4L9L - chains A and B of the 3 polymer chains in the assembly; structure by X-ray diffraction, 3.40 A resolution.

== Chain A ==
Name: Human MAIT TCR alpha chain
Organism: Homo sapiens
Notes: engineered mutation(s): T157C
Amino-acid sequence (208 residues; row label = number of the first residue in the row; note: 1 number in that range is skipped by the numbering (no residue carries it; nothing is unmodelled there); numbers below 1 keep their minus sign (Met-1 is residue -1)):
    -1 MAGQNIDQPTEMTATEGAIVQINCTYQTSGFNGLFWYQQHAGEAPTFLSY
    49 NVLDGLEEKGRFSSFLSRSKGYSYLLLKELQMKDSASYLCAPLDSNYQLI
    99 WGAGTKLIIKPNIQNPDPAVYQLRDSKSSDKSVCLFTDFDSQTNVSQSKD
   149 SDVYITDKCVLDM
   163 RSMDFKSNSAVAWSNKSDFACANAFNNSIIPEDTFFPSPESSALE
Not modelled in the structure: -1 to 2, 163-164, 202-207
Disulfides: Cys22-Cys88, Cys132-Cys183

== Chain B ==
Name: Human MAIT TCR beta chain
Organism: Homo sapiens
Notes: engineered mutation(s): S179C
Amino-acid sequence (252 residues; row label = number of the first residue in the row; note: 10 numbers in that range are skipped by the numbering (no residue carries them; nothing is unmodelled there); numbers below 1 keep their minus sign (Met-1 is residue -1)):
    -1 MANAGVTQTPKFRVLKTGQSMTLLCAQDMNHEYMYWYRQDPGMGLRLIHY
    49 SVGEGTTAKGEVPDGYNVSRLKKQNFLLGLESAAPSQTSVYFCASSYPPD
    99 GGNTIYFGEGSWLT
   123 VVEDLKNVFPPEVAVFEPSEAEISHTQKATLVCLATGFYPDHVELSWWVN
   173 GKEVHSGVCTDPQPLKEQPALNDSRYALSSRLRVSATFWQNPRNHFRCQV
   223 QFYGLSENDEWTQDRAKPVTQIVSAEAWGRADSAAALE
Not modelled in the structure: -1 to 1, 124-126, 254-260
Disulfides: Cys23-Cys91, Cys155-Cys220
Reported in the primary citation:
  - specificity-determining residues: Glu30, Tyr31

== How chain A and chain B interact ==
Inter-chain disulfides: Cys157(A)-Cys181(B)
Contacting residue pairs (75; chain A residue first):
  Phe33(A) - Thr102(B)
  Tyr35(A) - Thr102(B)
  Tyr35(A) - Ile103(B)  hydrogen bond (side chain-backbone)
  Gln37(A) - Gln37(B)  hydrogen bond
  Gln37(A) - Phe90(B)
  Gly40(A) - Trp110(B)
  Glu41(A) - Phe90(B)
  Ala42(A) - Phe90(B)  hydrophobic
  Ala42(A) - Gly106(B)
  Ala42(A) - Glu107(B)
  Pro43(A) - Phe105(B)
  Tyr48(A) - Gly100(B)
  Leu91(A) - Pro97(B)
  Tyr95(A) - Pro97(B)  hydrophobic
  Trp99(A) - Tyr35(B)  hydrogen bond
  Trp99(A) - Gly42(B)
  Trp99(A) - Leu43(B)
  Gly100(A) - Gly42(B)
  Ala101(A) - Gly40(B)
  Ala101(A) - Met41(B)
  Ala101(A) - Gly42(B)
  Asp115(A) - His147(B)  salt bridge
  Asp115(A) - Thr148(B)
  Tyr119(A) - Ser141(B)
  Tyr119(A) - Ala143(B)  hydrophobic
  Tyr119(A) - Glu144(B)
  Tyr119(A) - His147(B)
  Tyr119(A) - Thr148(B)
  Gln120(A) - Ser141(B)  hydrogen bond (backbone-side chain)
  Leu121(A) - Glu139(B)
  Leu121(A) - Pro140(B)
  Leu121(A) - Ser141(B)
  Leu121(A) - Val154(B)  hydrophobic
  Arg122(A) - Phe138(B)
  Arg122(A) - Glu139(B)  hydrogen bond (backbone-backbone)
  Arg122(A) - Arg252(B)
  Asp123(A) - Glu139(B)
  Ser124(A) - Ala136(B)
  Ser124(A) - Val137(B)  hydrogen bond (side chain-backbone)
  Ser124(A) - Phe138(B)
  Ser126(A) - Ala136(B)
  Ser127(A) - Ala136(B)
  Lys129(A) - Phe138(B)
  Val131(A) - Phe138(B)  hydrophobic
  Val131(A) - Leu156(B)  hydrophobic
  Leu133(A) - Glu144(B)
  Leu133(A) - Thr152(B)
  Asp136(A) - Thr148(B)
  Asp136(A) - Arg205(B)  salt bridge
  Tyr152(A) - Glu189(B)  hydrogen bond (side chain-backbone)
  Thr154(A) - Asp183(B)  hydrogen bond
  Thr154(A) - Leu187(B)
  Thr154(A) - Ser201(B)  hydrogen bond
  Thr154(A) - Arg203(B)
  Lys156(A) - Pro184(B)
  Cys157(A) - Cys181(B)  disulfide
  Cys157(A) - Thr182(B)
  Cys157(A) - Asp183(B)
  Cys157(A) - Arg203(B)  hydrogen bond
  Val158(A) - Cys181(B)
  Val158(A) - Thr182(B)  hydrogen bond (backbone-backbone)
  Val158(A) - Pro184(B)  hydrophobic
  Leu159(A) - Val180(B)
  Leu159(A) - Cys181(B)  hydrophobic
  Asp160(A) - His177(B)  salt bridge
  Asp160(A) - Val180(B)  hydrogen bond (backbone-backbone)
  Met161(A) - His177(B)
  Met165(A) - Ser178(B)
  Phe167(A) - Gly179(B)
  Ser169(A) - Arg205(B)  hydrogen bond
  Ser171(A) - Arg203(B)  hydrogen bond (backbone-side chain)
  Ala172(A) - Arg203(B)
  Val173(A) - Val154(B)  hydrophobic
  Val173(A) - Arg203(B)
  Trp175(A) - Leu156(B)  hydrophobic
Interface residues without a listed pair, chain A (46 interface residues in all): Phe45, Leu97, Thr135, Asp155, Asp166
Interface residues without a listed pair, chain B (46 interface residues in all): Asp98, Asn101, Val135, Ala199

== Overview ==
Chain A and chain B each contribute 46 residues to their interface; the contacts include 1 disulfide bond, 14
hydrogen bonds and 3 salt bridges. Polar pairs include Asp115(A)-His147(B), Asp136(A)-Arg205(B) and
Asp160(A)-His177(B). From the paper: specificity determinants Glu30(B) and Tyr31(B).
Chain A is Human MAIT TCR alpha chain and chain B is Human MAIT TCR beta chain, both from Homo sapiens; the
structure, Crystal structure of a human Valpha7.2/Vbeta13.2 MAIT TCR in complex with bovine MR1, was
determined by X-ray diffraction, deposited together with 4L8S and 4LCC.
